PDB entry 8B6L | electron microscopy, 7.60 A resolution (low resolution: residue-level contacts below are approximate; hydrogen-bond / salt-bridge calls are withheld) | chains I and J of the 16 polymer chains in the assembly

Chain I:
Name: Dolichyl-diphosphooligosaccharide--protein glycosyltransferase subunit STT3A
Organism: Homo sapiens
Notes: EC 2.4.99.18
Reference sequence: P46977 (STT3A_HUMAN); numbering as in UniProt (aligned over 1-705)
Chain sequence (705 residues; each row starts with the number of its first residue):
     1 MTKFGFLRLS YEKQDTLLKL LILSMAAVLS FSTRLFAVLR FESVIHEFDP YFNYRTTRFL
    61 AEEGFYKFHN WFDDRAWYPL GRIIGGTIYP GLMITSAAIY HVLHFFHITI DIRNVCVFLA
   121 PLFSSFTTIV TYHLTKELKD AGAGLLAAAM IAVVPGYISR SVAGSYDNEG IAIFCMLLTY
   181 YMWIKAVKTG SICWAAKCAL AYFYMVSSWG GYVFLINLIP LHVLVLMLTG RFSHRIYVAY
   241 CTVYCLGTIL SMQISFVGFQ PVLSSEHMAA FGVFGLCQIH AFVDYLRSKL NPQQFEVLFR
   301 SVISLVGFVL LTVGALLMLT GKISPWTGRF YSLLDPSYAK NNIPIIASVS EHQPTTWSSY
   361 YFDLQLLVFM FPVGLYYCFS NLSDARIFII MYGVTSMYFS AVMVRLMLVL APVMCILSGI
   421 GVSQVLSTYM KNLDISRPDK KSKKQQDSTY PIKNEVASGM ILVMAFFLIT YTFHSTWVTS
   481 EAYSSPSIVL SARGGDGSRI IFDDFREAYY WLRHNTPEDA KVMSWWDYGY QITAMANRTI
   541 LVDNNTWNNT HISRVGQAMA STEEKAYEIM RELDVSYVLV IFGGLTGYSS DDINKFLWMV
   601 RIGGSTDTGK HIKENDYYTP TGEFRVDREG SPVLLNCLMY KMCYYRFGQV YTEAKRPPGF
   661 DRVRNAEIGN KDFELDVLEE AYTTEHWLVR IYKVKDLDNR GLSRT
Disordered / not traced: 1-9, 438-448
UniProt features mapped onto this chain:
  - region: Trp-525 to Asp-527 (Interacts with target acceptor peptide in protein substrate)
  - motif: Glu-47 to Asp-49 (DXD motif 1), Asp-167 to Glu-169 (DXD motif 2), Ser-348 to Glu-351 (SVSE motif), Trp-525 to Gly-529 (WWDYG motif), Asp-592 to Met-599 (DK motif)
  - binding site (Mn(2+)): Asp-49, Asp-167, Glu-169
  - binding site (dolichyl diphosphooligosaccharide): Arg-405, Tyr-530
  - site: Asp-49 (Interacts with target acceptor peptide in protein substrate), Arg-160 (Important for catalytic activity), Glu-351 (Interacts with target acceptor peptide in protein substrate), Lys-595 (Interacts with target acceptor peptide in protein substrate)
  - glycosylation (N-linked (GlcNAc...) asparagine): Asn-537, Asn-544, Asn-548 (high mannose)
  - natural variant: His-46 (H46R: In CDG1WAD loss of function, when tested in a heterologous system), Arg-160 (R160Q: In CDG1WAD loss of function, when tested in a heterologous system), Arg-329 (R329C: In CDG1WAD; uncertain significance), Arg-405 (R405C: In CDG1WAD loss of function, when tested in a heterologous system; R405H: In CDG1WAD), Tyr-530 (Y530S: In CDG1WAD; uncertain significance), Thr-546 (T546I: In CDG1WAD; uncertain significance), Val-626 (V626A: In CDG1WAR)
  - mutagenesis: Trp-209 (W209F: In LLO mutant; abolished oligosaccharyl transferase activity due to defects in binding lipid-linked oligosaccharide; when associated with A-405 and A-530), Phe-256 (F256P: Confers resistance to inhibitor N-glycosylation inhibitor NGI-1), Gln-260 (Q260R: Confers resistance to inhibitor N-glycosylation inhibitor NGI-1), Glu-266 (E266K: Confers resistance to inhibitor N-glycosylation inhibitor NGI-1), Tyr-331 (Y331H: Confers resistance to inhibitor N-glycosylation inhibitor NGI-1), Arg-405 (R405A: In LLO mutant; abolished oligosaccharyl transferase activity due to defects in binding lipid-linked oligosaccharide; when associated with F-209 and A-530), Trp-525 to Asp-527 (Impaired ability to prevent hyperglycosylation of target proteins), Tyr-530 (Y530A: In LLO mutant; abolished oligosaccharyl transferase activity due to defects in binding lipid-linked oligosaccharide; when associated with F-209 and A-405)

Chain J:
Name: Oligosaccharyltransferase complex subunit OSTC
Organism: Homo sapiens
Reference sequence: Q9NRP0 (OSTC_HUMAN); residue numbers follow UniProt; this construct covers 1-149
Chain sequence (149 residues; row label = number of the first residue in the row):
     1 METLYRVPFL VLECPNLKLK KPPWLHMPSA MTVYALVVVS YFLITGGIIY DVIVEPPSVG
    61 SMTDEHGHQR PVAFLAYRVN GQYIMEGLAS SFLFTMGGLG FIILDRSNAP NIPKLNRFLL
   121 LFIGFVCVLL SFFMARVFMR MKLPGYLMG
Disordered / not traced: 1-27, 149
UniProt features mapped onto this chain:
  - natural variant: Phe-9 (F9L: In a breast cancer sample)

Interface between chain I and chain J:
Pairs across the interface (65):
  Lys-340(I) with Ile-53(J)
  Pro-354(I) with Tyr-50(J); Ile-53(J); Val-54(J)
  Thr-356(I) with Tyr-50(J); Val-79(J); Asn-80(J); Gln-82(J)
  Trp-357(I) with Thr-45(J); Gln-82(J); Glu-86(J); Ser-90(J); Phe-94(J); Lys-142(J)
  Ser-358(I) with Val-79(J); Lys-142(J)
  Tyr-361(I) with Arg-136(J); Met-139(J); Tyr-146(J)
  Phe-362(I) with Met-139(J)
  Gln-365(I) with Phe-132(J)
  Val-368(I) with Tyr-41(J); Phe-94(J)
  Phe-369(I) with Phe-94(J); Gly-98(J); Ala-135(J)
  Met-370(I) with Phe-101(J)
  Pro-372(I) with Tyr-34(J); Tyr-41(J)
  Val-373(I) with Gly-98(J)
  Leu-375(I) with Tyr-34(J); Val-37(J)
  Tyr-376(I) with Met-31(J); Tyr-34(J)
  Phe-379(I) with Ala-30(J); Val-33(J); Tyr-34(J)
  Leu-382(I) with Ala-30(J)
  Val-394(I) with Val-37(J)
  Met-397(I) with Ser-40(J); Tyr-41(J); Ile-44(J)
  Ala-401(I) with Ile-44(J)
  Tyr-429(I) with Leu-104(J); Asn-108(J)
  Asn-432(I) with Asn-108(J)
  Thr-449(I) with Lys-114(J); Phe-118(J)
  Lys-453(I) with Arg-117(J)
  Val-456(I) with Leu-121(J)
  Met-460(I) with Leu-104(J); Phe-125(J)
  Val-463(I) with Phe-125(J); Leu-129(J)
  Met-464(I) with Phe-101(J)
  Phe-467(I) with Val-128(J); Leu-129(J); Phe-132(J)
  Thr-470(I) with Phe-132(J)
  His-474(I) with Tyr-146(J)
  Trp-477(I) with Gly-145(J); Tyr-146(J); Leu-147(J); Met-148(J)
  Glu-481(I) with Met-148(J)
Other interface residues (no listed pair), chain I (45 interface residues in all): Pro-336, Ser-337, Gln-353, Thr-355, Ser-359, Tyr-360, Phe-371, Tyr-398, Val-402, Val-425, Thr-428, Phe-466
Other interface residues (no listed pair), chain J (48 interface residues in all): Gly-47, Ile-49, Gly-81, Gly-87, Leu-93, Gly-97, Ile-102, Asp-105, Ser-131, Phe-133

Summary:
45 residues of chain I face 48 of chain J across their interface. UniProt lists 3 Mn2+-binding residues,
dolichyl diphosphooligosaccharide-binding residues Arg-405(I) and Tyr-530(I) and 10 mutagenesis sites on chain
I.
Here chain I is Dolichyl-diphosphooligosaccharide--protein glycosyltransferase subunit STT3A and chain J is
Oligosaccharyltransferase complex subunit OSTC, both from Homo sapiens. Entry 8B6L (Subtomogram average of the
human Sec61-TRAP-OSTA-translocon) was determined by electron microscopy (same publication as 8B6Z).
